4YA0 - chains R and S of the 30 polymer chains in the assembly; structure by X-ray diffraction, 2.80 A resolution.

Chain R:
Protein: Proteasome subunit alpha type-5
Source organism: Saccharomyces cerevisiae (strain ATCC 204508 / S288c)
Notes: EC 3.4.25.1
UniProt: P32379 (PSA5_YEAST); residues -7 to 252 here correspond to UniProt positions 1-260 (UniProt number = residue number + 8)
Sequence (260 residues; row label = number of the first residue in the row; numbers below 1 keep their minus sign (Met-7 is residue -7)):
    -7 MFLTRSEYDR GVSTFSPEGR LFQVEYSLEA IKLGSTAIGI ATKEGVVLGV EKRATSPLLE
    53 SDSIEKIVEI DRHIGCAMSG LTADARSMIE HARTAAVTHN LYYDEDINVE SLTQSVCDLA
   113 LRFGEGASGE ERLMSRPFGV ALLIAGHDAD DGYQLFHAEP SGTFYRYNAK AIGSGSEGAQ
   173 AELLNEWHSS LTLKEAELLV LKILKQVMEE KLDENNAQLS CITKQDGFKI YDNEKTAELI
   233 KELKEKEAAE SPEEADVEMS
Disordered / not traced: -7 to 0, 118-124, 243-252

Chain S:
Protein: Proteasome subunit alpha type-6
Source organism: Saccharomyces cerevisiae (strain ATCC 204508 / S288c)
Notes: EC 3.4.25.1
UniProt: P40302 (PSA6_YEAST); residues 0-233 here correspond to UniProt positions 1-234 (UniProt number = residue number + 1)
Sequence (234 residues; row label = number of the first residue in the row; numbering starts at 0):
     0 MFRNNYDGDT VTFSPTGRLF QVEYALEAIK QGSVTVGLRS NTHAVLVALK RNADELSSYQ
    60 KKIIKCDEHM GLSLAGLAPD ARVLSNYLRQ QCNYSSLVFN RKLAVERAGH LLCDKAQKNT
   120 QSYGGRPYGV GLLIIGYDKS GAHLLEFQPS GNVTELYGTA IGARSQGAKT YLERTLDTFI
   180 KIDGNPDELI KAGVEAISQS LRDESLTVDN LSIAIVGKDT PFTIYDGEAV AKYI
Disordered / not traced: 0-2
Curated features (UniProtKB/Swiss-Prot):
  - modified residue: Ser13 (Phosphoserine)
  - cross-link: Lys190 (Glycyl lysine isopeptide (Lys-Gly) (interchain with G-Cter in ubiquitin))

Interface between chain R and chain S:
Residue-residue contacts (48; chain R residue first):
  Arg2(R) - Gly7(S)
  Gly3(R) - Gly7(S)
  Ser5(R) - Gly123(S)
  Ser5(R) - Arg125(S)
  Thr6(R) - Gly7(S)  hydrogen bond (side chain-backbone)
  Thr6(R) - Gln20(S)
  Phe7(R) - Gln20(S)  hydrogen bond (backbone-side chain)
  Phe7(R) - Tyr23(S)
  Phe7(R) - Ala24(S)  hydrophobic
  Phe7(R) - Leu76(S)  hydrophobic
  Phe7(R) - Arg125(S)
  Phe7(R) - Pro126(S)
  Phe7(R) - Gly128(S)
  Ser8(R) - Tyr23(S)
  Pro9(R) - Tyr23(S)  hydrophobic
  Pro9(R) - Glu26(S)
  Glu10(R) - Glu26(S)
  Glu10(R) - Gln30(S)
  Gly11(R) - Tyr23(S)
  Gly11(R) - Ala27(S)
  Leu13(R) - Arg125(S)
  Gln106(R) - Arg81(S)  hydrogen bond
  Asp110(R) - Arg81(S)  salt bridge
  Leu113(R) - Pro78(S)  hydrophobic
  Leu113(R) - Asp79(S)
  Leu113(R) - Arg125(S)
  Ser153(R) - Pro78(S)
  Gly154(R) - Pro78(S)
  Thr155(R) - Gln59(S)
  Phe156(R) - Gln59(S)
  Tyr157(R) - Arg50(S)  hydrogen bond (side chain-backbone)
  Tyr157(R) - Ala52(S)
  Tyr157(R) - Ser57(S)
  Tyr157(R) - Gln59(S)
  Arg158(R) - Ser56(S)
  Arg158(R) - Ser57(S)  hydrogen bond (backbone-backbone)
  Tyr159(R) - Ala52(S)
  Tyr159(R) - Asp53(S)
  Tyr159(R) - Leu55(S)
  Tyr159(R) - Ser56(S)
  Asn160(R) - Leu55(S)  hydrogen bond (backbone-backbone)
  Ala161(R) - Leu55(S)
  Gln172(R) - Asp53(S)  hydrogen bond
  Gln172(R) - Leu55(S)
  Leu175(R) - Leu55(S)
  Leu176(R) - Glu54(S)
  Leu176(R) - Leu55(S)  hydrophobic
  Trp179(R) - Leu55(S)  hydrophobic
Also at the interface, not in a pair above, chain R (27 interface residues in all): Glu117
Also at the interface, not in a pair above, chain S (25 interface residues in all): Asp6, Asn51

In short:
27 residues of chain R and 25 residues of chain S are in contact; the contacts include 7 hydrogen bonds and 1
salt bridge. Polar contacts include Asp110(R)-Arg81(S), Thr6(R)-Gly7(S) and Phe7(R)-Gln20(S).
Chain R is Proteasome subunit alpha type-5 and chain S is Proteasome subunit alpha type-6, both from
Saccharomyces cerevisiae (strain ATCC 204508 / S288c); the structure, Yeast 20S proteasome beta2-H116E mutant
in complex with Ac-PAE-ep, was determined by X-ray diffraction, deposited together with 4Y69, 4Y6A, 4Y6V,
4Y6Z, 4Y70, 4Y74 and 34 further entries.
